Entry 8ZDR (electron microscopy, 2.65 A resolution); this record covers chains C and D of the 4 polymer chains in the assembly.

Chain C:
Protein: a protein
Chain sequence (747 residues; numbered 1 to 747; the number before each row is that of its first residue):
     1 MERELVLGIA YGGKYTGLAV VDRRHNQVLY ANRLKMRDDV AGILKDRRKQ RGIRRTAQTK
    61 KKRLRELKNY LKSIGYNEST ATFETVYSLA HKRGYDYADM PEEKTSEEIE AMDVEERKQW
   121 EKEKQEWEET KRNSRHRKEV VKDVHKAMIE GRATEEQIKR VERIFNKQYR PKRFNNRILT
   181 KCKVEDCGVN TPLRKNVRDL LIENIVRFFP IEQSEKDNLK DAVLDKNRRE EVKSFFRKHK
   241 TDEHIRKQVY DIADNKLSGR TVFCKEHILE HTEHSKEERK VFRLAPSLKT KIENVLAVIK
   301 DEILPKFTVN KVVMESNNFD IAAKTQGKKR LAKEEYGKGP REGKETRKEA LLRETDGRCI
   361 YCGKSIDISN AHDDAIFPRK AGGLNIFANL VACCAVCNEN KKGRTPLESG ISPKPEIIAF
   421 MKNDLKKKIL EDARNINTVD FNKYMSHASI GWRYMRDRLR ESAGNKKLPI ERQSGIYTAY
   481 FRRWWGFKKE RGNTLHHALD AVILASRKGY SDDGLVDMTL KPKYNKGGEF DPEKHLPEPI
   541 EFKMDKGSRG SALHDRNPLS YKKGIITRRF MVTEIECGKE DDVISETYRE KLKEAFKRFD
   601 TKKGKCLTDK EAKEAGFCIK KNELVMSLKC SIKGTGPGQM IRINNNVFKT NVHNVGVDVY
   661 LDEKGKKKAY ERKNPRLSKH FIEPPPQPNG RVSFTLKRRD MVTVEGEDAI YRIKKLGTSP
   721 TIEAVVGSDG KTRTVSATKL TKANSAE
Unresolved in the structure: 1-6, 21-29, 101-132, 225-227, 303-311, 316-447, 462-465, 473-494, 502-543, 659-669, 687-694, 704-712, 724-733, 744-747
Ion coordination: Zn2+: Cys182, Cys187, Cys264, His267
Reported in the primary citation:
  - binding site for the 37-nt DNA strand (chain D): Asn651, His653, Asn654, Arg698, Lys715
  - binding site for the 37-nt DNA strand: Asp555 to Asn557, Lys649
  - mutagenesis - K183A/V262A/F263A, C264H, H267C, K715A: decreased catalytic activity
  - binding site for the 159-nt RNA strand: Arg160, Arg163, Lys167, Arg173, Asn175, Asn176, Asn190, Lys195, Asn196, Arg260, Lys265
  - Zn2+ coordination: Cys182, Cys187, Cys264, His267
  - mutagenesis - L44G/T180A/K256A/R283A, R51A/Y97A/R170A/F174A, K167A/R170A/R173A/R177A, R194A/H244A/D251A/V262G, R260A/K265A, K649A, N651A: abolished catalytic activity

Chain D:
Molecule: 37-nt DNA strand
Sequence (37 nucleotides; row label = number of the first residue in the row; numbers below 1 keep their minus sign (DA-47 is residue -47)):
   -47 AGGGCTTCGA AATTAGGTGC GCTTCGCGGG TCAAATG
Unresolved in the structure: -47 to -22

Interface between chain C and chain D:
Contacting residue pairs (24; chain C residue first):
  Asp39(C) with DC-21(D), phosphate contact
  Ile43(C) with DC-21(D), phosphate contact
  Met544(C) with DC-21(D), phosphate contact; DG-19(D), phosphate contact
  Asp545(C) with DG-19(D), phosphate contact
  Lys546(C) with DG-20(D), sugar contact; DG-19(D), hydrogen bond to the phosphate
  Gly634(C) with DG-18(D), hydrogen bond to the base; DT-17(D), sugar contact
  Thr635(C) with DT-17(D), sugar contact
  Gly636(C) with DT-17(D), phosphate contact
  Gln639(C) with DT-17(D), sugar contact
  Lys649(C) with DG-19(D), base contact
  Asn651(C) with DG-19(D), hydrogen bond to the base; DG-18(D), phosphate contact
  His653(C) with DG-18(D), hydrogen bond to the phosphate; DT-17(D), salt bridge to the phosphate
  Asn654(C) with DG-18(D), phosphate contact
  Arg698(C) with DG-19(D), hydrogen bond to the phosphate; DG-18(D), salt bridge to the phosphate
  Lys715(C) with DG-19(D), base contact; DG-18(D), hydrogen bond to the base
  Leu716(C) with DG-19(D), phosphate contact; DG-18(D), hydrogen bond to the phosphate
Other interface residues (no listed pair), chain C (18 interface residues in all): Pro637, Lys714
Other interface residues (no listed pair), chain D (6 interface residues in all): DC-16

Summary:
Chain C and chain D form an interface of 18 and 6 residues respectively, with 7 hydrogen bonds and 2 salt
bridges. Among the polar pairs are Gly634(C)-DG-18(D), Asn651(C)-DG-19(D) and Lys715(C)-DG-18(D). From the
paper: a binding site for the 159-nt RNA strand at Arg160(C), Arg163(C) and Lys167(C) among others;
L44G/T180A/K256A/R283A, R51A/Y97A/R170A/F174A and K167A/R170A/R173A/R177A of chain C, among others, abolish
catalytic activity; 11 substitutions were tested in all.
Chain C is a protein and chain D is a 37-nt DNA strand; the structure, Cryo-EM structure of the
Cas9d-sgRNA-target DNA complex, was determined by electron microscopy, deposited together with 8ZQ9.
